6B87 - chain A; structure by X-ray diffraction, 2.95 A resolution.

[Chain A]
Protein: TMHC2_E
Organism: synthetic construct
Amino-acid sequence (111 residues; row label = number of the first residue in the row; numbering starts at 0):
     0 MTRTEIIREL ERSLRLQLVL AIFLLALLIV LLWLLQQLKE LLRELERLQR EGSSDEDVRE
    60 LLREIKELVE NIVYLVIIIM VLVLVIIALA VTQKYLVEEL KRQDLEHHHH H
Not modelled in the structure: 0-2, 6, 104-110
Reported in the primary citation:
  - conformationally variable residues (side-chain flip): Gln16

[Summary]
From the paper: conformational variability at Gln16.
Chain A is TMHC2_E (synthetic construct); the structure, Crystal structure of transmembrane protein TMHC2_E,
was determined by X-ray diffraction, deposited together with 6B85.
